Entry 5NQK (X-ray diffraction, 3.25 A resolution); this record covers chains H and P of the 5 polymer chains in the assembly.

# Chain H
Molecule: HLA class I histocompatibility antigen, A-2 alpha chain
Organism: Homo sapiens
Notes: engineered mutation(s): A245V
UniProtKB: P01892 (1A02_HUMAN); residues 1-276 here correspond to UniProt positions 25-300 (UniProt number = residue number + 24)
Chain sequence (276 residues; each row starts with the number of its first residue):
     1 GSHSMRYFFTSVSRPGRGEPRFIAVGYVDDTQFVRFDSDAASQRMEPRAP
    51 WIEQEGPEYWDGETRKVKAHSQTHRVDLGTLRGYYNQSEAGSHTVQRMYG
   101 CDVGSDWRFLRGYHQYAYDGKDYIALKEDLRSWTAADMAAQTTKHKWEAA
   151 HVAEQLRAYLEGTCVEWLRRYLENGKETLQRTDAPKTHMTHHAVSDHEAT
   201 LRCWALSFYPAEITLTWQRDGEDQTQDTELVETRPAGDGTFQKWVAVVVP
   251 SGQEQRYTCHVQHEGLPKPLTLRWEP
Unresolved in the structure: 276
Disulfides: C101-C164, C203-C259
Differences from the reference sequence: conflict V245 (Ala269 in P01892)

# Chain P
Molecule: Melanoma antigen recognized by T-cells 1
Notes: engineered mutation(s): A27L
Chain sequence (10 residues; numbered 1 to 10; the number before each row is that of its first residue):
     1 ELAGIGILTV

# Chain H / chain P interface
Contacting residue pairs - 43 pairs, chain H then chain P:
  M5(H) - E1(P)
  Y7(H) - E1(P)
  Y7(H) - L2(P)  hydrogen bond (side chain-backbone)
  F9(H) - L2(P)  hydrophobic
  M45(H) - L2(P)  hydrophobic
  Y59(H) - E1(P)
  E63(H) - E1(P)
  E63(H) - L2(P)  hydrogen bond (side chain-backbone)
  K66(H) - E1(P)  salt bridge
  K66(H) - L2(P)  hydrogen bond (side chain-backbone)
  K66(H) - A3(P)
  K66(H) - G4(P)
  V67(H) - L2(P)  hydrophobic
  H70(H) - L2(P)
  H70(H) - A3(P)
  H70(H) - I7(P)
  T73(H) - L8(P)
  D77(H) - T9(P)
  D77(H) - V10(P)  hydrogen bond (side chain-backbone)
  T80(H) - V10(P)
  L81(H) - V10(P)  hydrophobic
  Y84(H) - V10(P)  hydrogen bond (side chain-backbone)
  R97(H) - I7(P)
  Y99(H) - L2(P)
  Y99(H) - A3(P)  hydrogen bond (side chain-backbone)
  Y99(H) - I7(P)  hydrophobic
  Y116(H) - V10(P)
  T143(H) - V10(P)  hydrogen bond (side chain-backbone)
  K146(H) - L8(P)
  K146(H) - T9(P)  hydrogen bond
  K146(H) - V10(P)
  W147(H) - L8(P)  hydrogen bond (side chain-backbone)
  W147(H) - T9(P)  hydrogen bond (side chain-backbone)
  V152(H) - G6(P)
  V152(H) - L8(P)  hydrophobic
  Q155(H) - I5(P)
  Q155(H) - G6(P)  hydrogen bond (side chain-backbone)
  L156(H) - G6(P)
  Y159(H) - E1(P)  hydrogen bond (side chain-backbone)
  Y159(H) - L2(P)
  Y159(H) - A3(P)
  W167(H) - E1(P)  hydrogen bond
  Y171(H) - E1(P)  hydrogen bond (side chain-backbone)
Also at the interface, not in a pair above, chain H (29 interface residues in all): V76, Y123, A150

# Overview
29 residues of chain H face 10 of chain P across their interface, with 14 hydrogen bonds and 1 salt bridge.
Among the polar pairs are K66(H)-E1(P), Y7(H)-L2(P) and E63(H)-L2(P).
Here chain H is HLA class I histocompatibility antigen, A-2 alpha chain (Homo sapiens) and chain P is Melanoma
antigen recognized by T-cells 1. Entry 5NQK (human 199.16 TCR in complex with Melan-A/MART-1 (26-35) peptide
and HLA-A2) was determined by X-ray diffraction.
